Entry 4HQK (X-ray diffraction, 2.25 A resolution); this record covers chain A.

# Chain A
Protein: Thrombospondin-related anonymous protein, TRAP
From: Plasmodium falciparum
Notes: fragment: closed VWA domain
UniProtKB: Q76NM2 (Q76NM2_PLAF7); residue numbers follow UniProt; this construct covers 41-240
Sequence (207 residues; row label = number of the first residue in the row):
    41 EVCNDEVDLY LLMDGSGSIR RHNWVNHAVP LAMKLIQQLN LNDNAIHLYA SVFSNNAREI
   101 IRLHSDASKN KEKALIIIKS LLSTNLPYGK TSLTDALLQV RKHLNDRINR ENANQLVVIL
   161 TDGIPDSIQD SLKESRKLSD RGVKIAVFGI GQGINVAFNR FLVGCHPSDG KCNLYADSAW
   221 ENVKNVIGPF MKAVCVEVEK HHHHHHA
Not modelled in the structure: 241-247
Disulfides: Cys-43/Cys-235, Cys-205/Cys-212
Sequence notes: engineered mutation Gly-55 (Cys in Q76NM2), Ser-132 (Asn in Q76NM2); expression tag (241-247)

# In short
Chain A is Thrombospondin-related anonymous protein, TRAP (Plasmodium falciparum); the structure, Crystal
structure of Plasmodium falciparum TRAP, P4212 form, was determined by X-ray diffraction together with 4HQF,
4HQL, 4HQN and 4HQO from the same study.
